6VTO - chains A and B; structure by X-ray diffraction, 1.69 A resolution.

Chain A (and B):
Protein: Galectin-7
Source organism: Homo sapiens
Notes: chain B of this document is another copy of the same molecule, construct and numbering; everything in this record applies to it too
Reference sequence: P47929 (LEG7_HUMAN); residues 1-135 here correspond to UniProt positions 2-136 (UniProt number = residue number + 1)
Sequence (135 residues; row label = number of the first residue in the row):
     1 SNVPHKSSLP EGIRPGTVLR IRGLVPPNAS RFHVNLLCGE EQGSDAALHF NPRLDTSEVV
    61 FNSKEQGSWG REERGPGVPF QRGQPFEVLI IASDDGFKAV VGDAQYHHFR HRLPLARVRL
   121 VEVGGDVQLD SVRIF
Disordered / not traced: 1
Ligand contacts: 4-O-beta-D-Galactopyranosyl-D-glucose (LBL; (2R,3R,4R,5R)-4-[(2S,3R,4S,5R,6R)-6-(hydroxymethyl)-3,4,5-tris(oxidanyl)oxan-2-yl]oxy-2,3,5, 6-tetrakis(oxidanyl)hexanal): His49, Asn51, Arg53, Val60, Asn62, Trp69, Glu72, Arg74
Swiss-Prot annotation at these positions:
  - binding site (a beta-D-galactoside): Trp69 to Gly75
Reported in the primary citation:
  - mutagenesis - G16C (Tm change 2.2 degC): increased stability
  - mutagenesis - G16S (Tm change 9.1 degC): decreased stability
  - mutagenesis - G16S (32-fold): decreased binding to Galectin-7 (chain A)
  - mutagenesis - G16C: increased binding to Galectin-7 (chain A)
  - mutagenesis - G16C, G16S: unchanged binding to lactose
  - mutagenesis - F135S: decreased expression
  - self-association interface (contacts with another copy of this molecule); pairs are residue here / residue on that copy: Gly16-Lys98 (hydrogen bond), Phe135-Lys98 (hydrogen bond), Phe135-Leu89 (hydrophobic contact), Phe135-Ile91 (hydrophobic contact), Phe135-Val100 (hydrophobic contact) (proposed by the authors, not directly observed)
  - self-association interface (contacts with another copy of this molecule); pairs are residue here / residue on that copy: Arg14-Asp94, Arg14-Asp95 (salt bridge)
  - binding site for 4-O-beta-D-Galactopyranosyl-D-glucose: Arg74
  - self-association interface (contacts with another copy of this molecule); pairs are residue here / residue on that copy: Val18-Ile91, Val18-Val18, Arg20-Asp103 (from molecular simulation)
  - allosteric site: Arg20, His49, Phe50, Phe61, Asn62, Val88, Asp103, Ala104, Tyr106 (from molecular simulation)

How chain A and chain B interact:
Residue-residue contacts - 38 pairs, chain A then chain B:
  Arg14(A) with Asp95(B), salt bridge
  Pro15(A) with Pro15(B), hydrophobic; Ser93(B); Asp94(B)
  Gly16(A) with Gly16(B); Ile91(B); Ala92(B); Lys98(B), hydrogen bond (backbone-side chain)
  Val18(A) with Val18(B), hydrophobic; Ile91(B), hydrophobic
  Arg20(A) with Glu87(B), salt bridge; Leu89(B); Val100(B); Gly102(B), hydrogen bond (side chain-backbone); Asp103(B), salt bridge
  Arg22(A) with Glu87(B), salt bridge; Asp103(B), salt bridge
  Glu87(A) with Arg20(B), salt bridge; Arg22(B), salt bridge
  Leu89(A) with Arg20(B)
  Ile91(A) with Gly16(B); Val18(B), hydrophobic; Phe135(B), hydrophobic
  Ala92(A) with Gly16(B)
  Ser93(A) with Pro15(B)
  Lys98(A) with Gly16(B), hydrogen bond (side chain-backbone); Phe135(B), hydrogen bond (side chain-backbone)
  Val100(A) with Phe135(B), hydrophobic
  Gly102(A) with Arg20(B), hydrogen bond (backbone-side chain)
  Asp103(A) with Arg20(B), salt bridge; Arg22(B), salt bridge; Arg133(B), hydrogen bond (backbone-side chain); Phe135(B)
  Arg133(A) with Asp103(B), hydrogen bond (side chain-backbone)
  Phe135(A) with Ile91(B), hydrophobic; Lys98(B), hydrogen bond (backbone-side chain); Val100(B), hydrophobic; Asp103(B)
Other interface residues (no listed pair), chain A (21 interface residues in all): Thr17, Asp95, Ala104, Gln105
Other interface residues (no listed pair), chain B (22 interface residues in all): Arg14, Thr17, Ala104, Gln105

In short:
Chain A and chain B form an interface of 21 and 22 residues respectively, with 8 hydrogen bonds and 9 salt
bridges. Polar contacts include Arg14(A)-Asp95(B), Arg20(A)-Glu87(B) and Arg20(A)-Asp103(B). Ligands of chain
A: 4-O-beta-D-Galactopyranosyl-D-glucose. The paper reports a binding site for
4-O-beta-D-Galactopyranosyl-D-glucose at Arg74(A); G16C of chain A increases stability; 3 substitutions were
tested in all.
Chain A and chain B are both Galectin-7 (Homo sapiens); the structure, Crystal structure of human Galectin-7
in complex with 4-O-beta-D-Galactopyranosyl-D-glucose, was determined by X-ray diffraction, deposited together
with 6VTP, 6VTQ, 6VTR and 6VTS.
